8QKH - chains S and s of the 8 polymer chains in the assembly; structure by electron microscopy, 4.15 A resolution (low resolution: residue-level contacts below are approximate; hydrogen-bond / salt-bridge calls are withheld).

[Chain S (and s)]
Protein: Non-cytoplasmic protein
Source organism: Staphylococcus phage 812
Notes: chain s of this document is another copy of the same molecule, construct and numbering; everything in this record applies to it too
UniProt: A0A0U1WIM1 (A0A0U1WIM1_9CAUD); numbering as in UniProt (aligned over 1-152)
Sequence (152 residues; each row starts with the number of its first residue):
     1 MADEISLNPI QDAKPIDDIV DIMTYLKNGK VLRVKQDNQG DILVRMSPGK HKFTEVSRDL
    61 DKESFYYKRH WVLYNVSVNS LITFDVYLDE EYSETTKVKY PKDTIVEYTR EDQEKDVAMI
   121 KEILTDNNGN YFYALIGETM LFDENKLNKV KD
Not modelled in the structure: 1-4 (chain s: 1-8)

[Interface between chain S and chain s]
Pairs across the interface (25):
  Asp18(S) - Lys27(s)
  Ile19(S) - Met23(s)
  Met23(S) - Ile19(s)
  Met23(S) - Met23(s)
  Thr24(S) - Val20(s)
  Lys27(S) - Asp18(s)
  Lys27(S) - Val20(s)
  Phe53(S) - Asn79(s)
  Thr54(S) - Val78(s)
  Thr54(S) - Asn79(s)
  Tyr74(S) - Asn79(s)
  Asn75(S) - Ser77(s)
  Asn75(S) - Asn79(s)
  Val76(S) - Ser77(s)
  Val76(S) - Val78(s)
  Ser77(S) - Asn75(s)
  Ser77(S) - Val76(s)
  Val78(S) - Thr54(s)
  Val78(S) - Val76(s)
  Val78(S) - Val78(s)
  Asn79(S) - Phe53(s)
  Asn79(S) - Thr54(s)
  Asn79(S) - Tyr74(s)
  Asn79(S) - Asn75(s)
  Ile82(S) - Lys52(s)
Also at the interface, not in a pair above, chain S (16 interface residues in all): Val20, Lys52
Also at the interface, not in a pair above, chain s (17 interface residues in all): Thr24, Met46, Ile82

[Summary]
16 residues of chain S face 17 of chain s across their interface.
Both chains are Non-cytoplasmic protein (Staphylococcus phage 812). Entry 8QKH (Neck of phage 812 virion (C6))
was determined by electron microscopy (same publication as 8Q01, 8Q1I, 8Q7D, 8QEK, 8QEM, 8QJE, 8R5G and 8R69).
